1JCA - chains A and B; structure by X-ray diffraction, 2.50 A resolution.

== Chain A ==
Name: insulin a
Reference sequence: P01308 (INS_HUMAN); residues 1-21 here correspond to UniProt positions 90-110 (UniProt number = residue number + 89)
Amino-acid sequence (21 residues; each row starts with the number of its first residue):
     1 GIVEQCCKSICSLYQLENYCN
Cystine bridges: Cys6-Cys11
Differences from the reference sequence: engineered mutation Lys8 (Thr97 in P01308)

== Chain B ==
Name: insulin b
Reference sequence: P01308 (INS_HUMAN); residues 1-30 here correspond to UniProt positions 25-54 (UniProt number = residue number + 24)
Amino-acid sequence (30 residues; numbered 1 to 30; the number before each row is that of its first residue):
     1 FVNQHLCGSHLVEALYLVCGERGFFYTPKT
Ion coordination: Zn2+ near His10 (its only coordinating residue here)

== Chain A / chain B interface ==
Residue-residue contacts - 31 pairs, chain A then chain B:
  Ile2(A) - Leu11(B)  hydrophobic
  Ile2(A) - Leu15(B)  hydrophobic
  Val3(A) - Pro28(B)  hydrophobic
  Cys6(A) - His5(B)
  Cys6(A) - Leu6(B)  hydrogen bond (backbone-backbone)
  Cys6(A) - Leu11(B)  hydrophobic
  Cys7(A) - His5(B)  hydrogen bond (backbone-side chain)
  Cys7(A) - Leu6(B)
  Cys7(A) - Cys7(B)  disulfide
  Ser9(A) - His5(B)  hydrogen bond (backbone-side chain)
  Ile10(A) - Asn3(B)
  Ile10(A) - Gln4(B)
  Ile10(A) - His5(B)
  Leu13(A) - Phe1(B)  hydrophobic
  Leu13(A) - Val18(B)  hydrophobic
  Leu16(A) - Phe1(B)  hydrophobic
  Leu16(A) - Ala14(B)  hydrophobic
  Leu16(A) - Leu15(B)
  Glu17(A) - Val18(B)
  Glu17(A) - Arg22(B)  salt bridge
  Tyr19(A) - Leu15(B)  hydrophobic
  Tyr19(A) - Phe24(B)
  Tyr19(A) - Phe25(B)  hydrogen bond (backbone-backbone)
  Cys20(A) - Cys19(B)  disulfide
  Cys20(A) - Arg22(B)
  Cys20(A) - Gly23(B)
  Cys20(A) - Phe25(B)
  Asn21(A) - Arg22(B)
  Asn21(A) - Gly23(B)  hydrogen bond (backbone-backbone)
  Asn21(A) - Phe24(B)
  Asn21(A) - Phe25(B)
Interface residues without a listed pair, chain A (15 interface residues in all): Lys8, Cys11, Asn18
Interface residues without a listed pair, chain B (19 interface residues in all): Val2, Tyr26, Thr27
Inter-chain disulfides: Cys7(A)-Cys7(B), Cys20(A)-Cys19(B)

== Overview ==
The interface between chain A and chain B involves 15 residues on one side and 19 on the other, with 2
disulfide bonds, 5 hydrogen bonds and 1 salt bridge. Polar contacts include Glu17(A)-Arg22(B), Cys7(A)-His5(B)
and Ser9(A)-His5(B).
Chain A is insulin a and chain B is insulin b; the structure, Non-standard Design of Unstable Insulin
Analogues with Enhanced Activity, was determined by X-ray diffraction, deposited together with 1J73.
